PDB entry 6YUN | X-ray diffraction, 1.44 A resolution | chains A and B

[Chain A (and B)]
Molecule: Nucleoprotein
Source organism: Severe acute respiratory syndrome coronavirus 2
Notes: chain B of this document is another copy of the same molecule, construct and numbering; everything in this record applies to it too
Reference sequence: P0DTC9 (NCAP_SARS2); residues 3-118 here correspond to UniProt positions 249-364 (UniProt number = residue number + 246)
Amino-acid sequence (135 residues; row label = number of the first residue in the row; numbers below 1 keep their minus sign (Gly-16 is residue -16)):
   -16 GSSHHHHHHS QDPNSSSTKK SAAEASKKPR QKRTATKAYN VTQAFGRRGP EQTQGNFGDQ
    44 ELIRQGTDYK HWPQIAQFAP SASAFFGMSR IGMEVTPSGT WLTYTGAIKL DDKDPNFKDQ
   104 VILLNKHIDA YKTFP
Unresolved in the structure: -16 to 2 (chain B: fully traced)
Differences from the reference sequence: expression tag (-16 to 2)

[How chain A and chain B interact]
Residue-residue contacts - 136 pairs, chain A then chain B:
  Arg13(A) - Ala67(B)
  Arg13(A) - Met71(B)
  Gln14(A) - Gln60(B)  hydrogen bond (side chain-backbone)
  Gln14(A) - Phe61(B)
  Gln14(A) - Ala62(B)
  Gln14(A) - Pro63(B)
  Gln14(A) - Ser64(B)  hydrogen bond (backbone-backbone)
  Gln14(A) - Ala67(B)
  Gln14(A) - Met71(B)
  Gln14(A) - Ile91(B)
  Lys15(A) - Ala59(B)  hydrogen bond (side chain-backbone)
  Lys15(A) - Gln60(B)
  Lys15(A) - Ala62(B)  hydrogen bond (side chain-backbone)
  Arg16(A) - Ser64(B)  hydrogen bond (backbone-side chain)
  Arg16(A) - Ser66(B)
  Arg16(A) - Ala67(B)
  Thr17(A) - Ser66(B)
  Ala18(A) - Ser66(B)  hydrogen bond (backbone-side chain)
  Phe28(A) - Ser66(B)
  Phe28(A) - Ala67(B)  hydrophobic
  Phe28(A) - Gly70(B)
  Phe28(A) - Met71(B)  hydrophobic
  Arg31(A) - Gly70(B)  hydrogen bond (side chain-backbone)
  Gly32(A) - Arg73(B)  hydrogen bond (backbone-side chain)
  Pro33(A) - Arg73(B)
  Glu34(A) - Arg73(B)  hydrogen bond (backbone-side chain)
  Gln35(A) - Arg73(B)
  Thr36(A) - Ala90(B)
  Gln37(A) - Arg73(B)  hydrogen bond (backbone-side chain)
  Gly38(A) - Gly70(B)
  Gly38(A) - Met71(B)
  Gly38(A) - Ser72(B)
  Asn39(A) - Ser72(B)
  Asn39(A) - Arg73(B)
  Asn39(A) - Ile74(B)  hydrogen bond (side chain-backbone)
  Phe40(A) - Phe69(B)
  Phe40(A) - Ile74(B)  hydrophobic
  Thr50(A) - Ser66(B)
  Trp55(A) - Ala65(B)
  Trp55(A) - Ser66(B)
  Ile58(A) - Phe69(B)
  Ala59(A) - Lys15(B)  hydrogen bond (backbone-side chain)
  Gln60(A) - Gln14(B)  hydrogen bond (backbone-side chain)
  Gln60(A) - Lys15(B)
  Phe61(A) - Gln14(B)
  Phe61(A) - Leu85(B)  hydrophobic
  Ala62(A) - Gln14(B)
  Ala62(A) - Lys15(B)  hydrogen bond (backbone-side chain)
  Ala62(A) - Ala65(B)  hydrophobic
  Ala62(A) - Phe68(B)  hydrophobic
  Ala62(A) - Phe69(B)
  Pro63(A) - Gln14(B)
  Pro63(A) - Phe68(B)
  Ser64(A) - Gln14(B)  hydrogen bond (backbone-backbone)
  Ser64(A) - Arg16(B)  hydrogen bond (side chain-backbone)
  Ala65(A) - Trp55(B)
  Ala65(A) - Ala62(B)  hydrophobic
  Ser66(A) - Arg16(B)
  Ser66(A) - Thr17(B)
  Ser66(A) - Ala18(B)  hydrogen bond (side chain-backbone)
  Ser66(A) - Phe28(B)
  Ser66(A) - Thr50(B)
  Ser66(A) - Trp55(B)
  Ala67(A) - Arg13(B)
  Ala67(A) - Gln14(B)
  Ala67(A) - Arg16(B)
  Ala67(A) - Phe28(B)  hydrophobic
  Phe68(A) - Ala62(B)  hydrophobic
  Phe68(A) - Pro63(B)
  Phe69(A) - Arg31(B)
  Phe69(A) - Phe40(B)
  Phe69(A) - Ile58(B)
  Phe69(A) - Phe61(B)  hydrophobic
  Phe69(A) - Ala62(B)
  Gly70(A) - Phe28(B)
  Gly70(A) - Arg31(B)  hydrogen bond (backbone-side chain)
  Gly70(A) - Gly38(B)
  Met71(A) - Arg13(B)
  Met71(A) - Gln14(B)
  Met71(A) - Phe28(B)  hydrophobic
  Met71(A) - Gly38(B)
  Met71(A) - Tyr87(B)
  Ser72(A) - Gly38(B)
  Ser72(A) - Asn39(B)
  Ser72(A) - Tyr87(B)  hydrogen bond
  Arg73(A) - Gly32(B)  hydrogen bond (side chain-backbone)
  Arg73(A) - Pro33(B)
  Arg73(A) - Glu34(B)  hydrogen bond (side chain-backbone)
  Arg73(A) - Gln35(B)  hydrogen bond
  Arg73(A) - Gln37(B)  hydrogen bond (side chain-backbone)
  Arg73(A) - Asn39(B)
  Ile74(A) - Asn39(B)  hydrogen bond (backbone-side chain)
  Ile74(A) - Phe40(B)  hydrophobic
  Ile74(A) - Ile111(B)
  Gly75(A) - Ile111(B)
  Met76(A) - Leu93(B)  hydrophobic
  Met76(A) - Leu107(B)  hydrophobic
  Ser81(A) - Lys92(B)
  Thr83(A) - Lys92(B)
  Thr83(A) - Leu93(B)  hydrogen bond (backbone-backbone)
  Thr83(A) - Phe100(B)
  Trp84(A) - Ala90(B)  hydrophobic
  Trp84(A) - Ile91(B)
  Trp84(A) - Lys92(B)
  Leu85(A) - Phe61(B)  hydrophobic
  Leu85(A) - Ala90(B)
  Leu85(A) - Ile91(B)  hydrogen bond (backbone-backbone)
  Thr86(A) - Gly89(B)
  Tyr87(A) - Ser72(B)  hydrogen bond
  Tyr87(A) - Tyr87(B)  hydrophobic
  Tyr87(A) - Thr88(B)
  Tyr87(A) - Gly89(B)  hydrogen bond (backbone-backbone)
  Tyr87(A) - Ala90(B)
  Tyr87(A) - Ile91(B)  hydrophobic
  Thr88(A) - Tyr87(B)
  Thr88(A) - Thr88(B)
  Gly89(A) - Thr86(B)
  Gly89(A) - Tyr87(B)  hydrogen bond (backbone-backbone)
  Ala90(A) - Trp84(B)  hydrophobic
  Ala90(A) - Leu85(B)
  Ala90(A) - Tyr87(B)
  Ile91(A) - Gln14(B)
  Ile91(A) - Trp84(B)
  Ile91(A) - Leu85(B)  hydrogen bond (backbone-backbone)
  Ile91(A) - Tyr87(B)  hydrophobic
  Lys92(A) - Ser81(B)
  Lys92(A) - Thr83(B)
  Lys92(A) - Trp84(B)
  Leu93(A) - Thr83(B)  hydrogen bond (backbone-backbone)
  Leu93(A) - Leu85(B)
  Phe100(A) - Thr83(B)
  Val104(A) - Met76(B)
  Leu107(A) - Met76(B)  hydrophobic
  Asn108(A) - Met76(B)
  Ile111(A) - Ile74(B)
  Ile111(A) - Gly75(B)
Also at the interface, not in a pair above, chain A (56 interface residues in all): Asp112
Also at the interface, not in a pair above, chain B (56 interface residues in all): Gly82, Val104, Asn108, Asp112

[Summary]
The chain A/chain B interface involves 56 residues from each chain; the contacts include 31 hydrogen bonds.
Polar contacts include Gln14(A)-Gln60(B), Lys15(A)-Ala59(B) and Lys15(A)-Ala62(B).
Both chains are Nucleoprotein (Severe acute respiratory syndrome coronavirus 2). Entry 6YUN (1.45 Angstrom
Resolution Crystal Structure of C-terminal Dimerization Domain of Nucleocapsid Phosphoprotein from SARS-CoV-2)
was determined by X-ray diffraction, deposited together with 6ZCO.
